PDB entry 1MG2 | X-ray diffraction, 2.25 A resolution | chains A and E of the 8 polymer chains in the assembly

# Chain A (and E)
Molecule: Methylamine dehydrogenase, heavy chain
From: Paracoccus denitrificans
Notes: EC 1.4.99.3; chain E of this document is another copy of the same molecule, construct and numbering; everything in this record applies to it too
UniProtKB: P29894 (DHMH_PARDE); residues -3 to 386 here correspond to UniProt positions 28-417 (UniProt number = residue number + 31)
Sequence (390 residues; each row starts with the number of its first residue; numbers below 1 keep their minus sign (Ala-3 is residue -3)):
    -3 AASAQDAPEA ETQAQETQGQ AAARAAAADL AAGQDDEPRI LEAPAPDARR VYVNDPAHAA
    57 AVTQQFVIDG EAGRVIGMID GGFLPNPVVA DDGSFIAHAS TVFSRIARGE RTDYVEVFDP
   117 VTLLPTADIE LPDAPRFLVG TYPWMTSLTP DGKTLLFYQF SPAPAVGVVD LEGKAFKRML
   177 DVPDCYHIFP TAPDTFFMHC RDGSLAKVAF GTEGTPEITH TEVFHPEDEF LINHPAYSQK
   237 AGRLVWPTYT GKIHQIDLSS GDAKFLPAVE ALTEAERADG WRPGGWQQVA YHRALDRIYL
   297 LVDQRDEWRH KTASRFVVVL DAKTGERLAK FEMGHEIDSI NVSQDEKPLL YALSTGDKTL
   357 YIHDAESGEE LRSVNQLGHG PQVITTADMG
Unresolved in the structure: -3 to 4
Construct notes: engineered mutation Ala55 (Phe86 in P29894)
Disulfide bonds: Cys181-Cys196

# Interface between chain A and chain E
Residue-residue contacts - 21 pairs, chain A then chain E:
  Val58(A) - Val58(E)  hydrophobic
  Val58(A) - Ile102(E)  hydrophobic
  Gly77(A) - Ile102(E)
  Val98(A) - Ser100(E)
  Val98(A) - Ile102(E)  hydrophobic
  Ser100(A) - Val98(E)
  Arg101(A) - Val98(E)
  Arg101(A) - Tyr110(E)
  Arg101(A) - Asp124(E)  salt bridge
  Ile102(A) - Asp76(E)
  Ile102(A) - Gly77(E)
  Ile102(A) - Gly78(E)
  Ile102(A) - Val98(E)  hydrophobic
  Ile102(A) - Tyr110(E)
  Ala103(A) - Asp76(E)
  Arg104(A) - Glu112(E)  salt bridge
  Tyr110(A) - Arg101(E)
  Tyr110(A) - Ile102(E)
  Glu112(A) - Arg104(E)  salt bridge
  Asp124(A) - Arg101(E)  salt bridge
  His375(A) - His375(E)
Other interface residues (no listed pair), chain A (16 interface residues in all): Asp76, Gly78, Thr108, Pro121
Other interface residues (no listed pair), chain E (16 interface residues in all): Ala103, Thr108, Pro121

# In short
The chain A/chain E interface involves 16 residues from each chain; the contacts include 4 salt bridges. Polar
pairs include Arg101(A)-Asp124(E) and Arg104(A)-Glu112(E).
Both chains are Methylamine dehydrogenase, heavy chain (Paracoccus denitrificans). Entry 1MG2 (Mutation of
alpha PHE55 of methylamine dehydrogenase alters the reorganization energy and electronic coupling for its ...)
was determined by X-ray diffraction (same publication as 1MG3).
